8K58 - chains D and I of the 9 polymer chains in the assembly; structure by electron microscopy, 3.15 A resolution.

Chain D:
Name: DNA-directed RNA polymerase subunit beta'
Source organism: Escherichia coli (strain K12)
Notes: EC 2.7.7.6
Reference sequence: P0A8T7 (RPOC_ECOLI); numbering as in UniProt (aligned over 14-1376)
Sequence (1363 residues; each row starts with the number of its first residue):
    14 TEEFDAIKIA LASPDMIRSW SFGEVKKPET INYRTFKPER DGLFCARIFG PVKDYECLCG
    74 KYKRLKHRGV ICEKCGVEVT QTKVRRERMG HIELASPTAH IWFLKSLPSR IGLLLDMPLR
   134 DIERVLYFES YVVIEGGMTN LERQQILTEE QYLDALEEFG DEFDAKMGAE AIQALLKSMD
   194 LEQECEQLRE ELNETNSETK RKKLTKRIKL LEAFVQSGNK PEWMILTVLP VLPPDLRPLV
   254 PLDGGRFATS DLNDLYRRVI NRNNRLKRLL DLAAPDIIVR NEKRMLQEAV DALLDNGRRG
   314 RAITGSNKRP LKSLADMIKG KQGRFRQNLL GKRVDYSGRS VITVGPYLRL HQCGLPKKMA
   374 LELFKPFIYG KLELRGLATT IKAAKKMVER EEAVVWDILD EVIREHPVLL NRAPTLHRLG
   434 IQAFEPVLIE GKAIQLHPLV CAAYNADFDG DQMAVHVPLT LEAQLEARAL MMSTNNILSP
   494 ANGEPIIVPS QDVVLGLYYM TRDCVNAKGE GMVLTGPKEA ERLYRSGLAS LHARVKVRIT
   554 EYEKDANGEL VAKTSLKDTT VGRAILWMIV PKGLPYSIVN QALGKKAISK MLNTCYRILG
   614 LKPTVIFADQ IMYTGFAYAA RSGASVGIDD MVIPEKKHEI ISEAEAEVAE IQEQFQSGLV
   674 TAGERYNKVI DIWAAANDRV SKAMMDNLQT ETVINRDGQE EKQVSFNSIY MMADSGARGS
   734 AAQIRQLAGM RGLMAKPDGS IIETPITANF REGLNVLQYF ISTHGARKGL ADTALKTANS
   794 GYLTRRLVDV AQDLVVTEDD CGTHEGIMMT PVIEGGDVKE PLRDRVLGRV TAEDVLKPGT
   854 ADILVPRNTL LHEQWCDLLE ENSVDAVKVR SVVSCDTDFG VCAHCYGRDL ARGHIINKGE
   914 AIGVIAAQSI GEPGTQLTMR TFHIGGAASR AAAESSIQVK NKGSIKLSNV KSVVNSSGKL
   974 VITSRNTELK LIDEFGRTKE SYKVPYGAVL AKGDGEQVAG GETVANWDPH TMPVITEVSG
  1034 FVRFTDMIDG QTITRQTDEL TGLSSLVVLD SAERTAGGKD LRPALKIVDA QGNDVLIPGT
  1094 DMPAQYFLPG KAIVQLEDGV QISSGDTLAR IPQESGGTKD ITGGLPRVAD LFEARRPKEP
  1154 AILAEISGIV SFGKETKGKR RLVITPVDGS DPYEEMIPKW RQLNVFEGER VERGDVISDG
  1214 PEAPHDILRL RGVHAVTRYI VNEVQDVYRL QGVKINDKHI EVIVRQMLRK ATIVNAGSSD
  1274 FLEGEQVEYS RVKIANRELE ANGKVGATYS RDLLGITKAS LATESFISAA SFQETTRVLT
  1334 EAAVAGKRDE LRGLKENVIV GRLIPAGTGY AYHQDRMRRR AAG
Disordered / not traced: 933-943
Curated features (UniProtKB/Swiss-Prot):
  - binding site (Zn(2+)): Cys70, Cys72, Cys85, Cys88, Cys814, Cys888, Cys895, Cys898
  - binding site (Mg(2+)): Asp460, Asp462, Asp464
  - modified residue: Lys983 (N6-acetyllysine)
  - mutagenesis: Gln504 (Q504P: Resistant to antibiotics salinamide A and B), Asn690 (N690D: Resistant to antibiotics salinamide A and B), Met697 (M697V: Resistant to antibiotics salinamide A and B), Ala735 (A735T: Resistant to antibiotics salinamide A and B), Arg738 (R738C/H/P/S: Resistant to antibiotics salinamide A and B), Ala748 (A748E: Resistant to antibiotics salinamide A and B), Pro758 (P758S/T: Resistant to antibiotics salinamide A and B), Phe763 (F763C: Resistant to antibiotics salinamide A and B), Ser775 (S775A: Resistant to antibiotics salinamide A and B), Ala779 (A779T/V: Resistant to antibiotics salinamide A and B), Arg780 (R780C: Resistant to antibiotics salinamide A and B), Gly782 (G782A/C: Resistant to antibiotics salinamide A and B), 1 further mutagenesis entry in UniProt

Chain I:
Molecule: 29-nt DNA strand
Source organism: Escherichia coli (strain K12)
Sequence (29 nucleotides; each row starts with the number of its first residue):
     1 GGGCTATTTT TTTATGACGG CGAATACCC
Disordered / not traced: 7-13

How chain D and chain I interact:
Pairs across the interface (22):
  Glu42(D) - DC4(I)  phosphate contact
  Asn45(D) - DG3(I)  phosphate contact
  Tyr46(D) - DG3(I)  phosphate contact
  Tyr46(D) - DC4(I)  base contact
  Arg47(D) - DG2(I)  salt bridge to the phosphate
  Arg47(D) - DG3(I)  hydrogen bond to the base
  Leu120(D) - DA23(I)  sugar contact
  Asp267(D) - DA6(I)  base contact
  Arg271(D) - DA6(I)  hydrogen bond to the base
  Asn274(D) - DC4(I)  sugar contact
  Asn274(D) - DT5(I)  phosphate contact
  Arg275(D) - DA6(I)  salt bridge to the phosphate
  Arg278(D) - DT5(I)  salt bridge to the phosphate
  Arg278(D) - DA6(I)  salt bridge to the phosphate
  Met298(D) - DA6(I)  phosphate contact
  Asp1073(D) - DC29(I)  phosphate contact
  Arg1148(D) - DG20(I)  salt bridge to the phosphate
  Arg1148(D) - DC21(I)  salt bridge to the phosphate
  Thr1169(D) - DC29(I)  phosphate contact
  Lys1170(D) - DC29(I)  base contact
  Gly1171(D) - DC28(I)  base contact
  Gly1171(D) - DC29(I)  hydrogen bond to the sugar
Interface residues without a listed pair, chain D (20 interface residues in all): Arg270, Arg281, Glu1066, Lys1311
Interface residues without a listed pair, chain I (11 interface residues in all): DG22

Overview:
20 residues of chain D face 11 of chain I across their interface, with 3 hydrogen bonds and 6 salt bridges.
Polar contacts include Arg47(D)-DG3(I), Arg271(D)-DA6(I) and Gly1171(D)-DC29(I). From UniProt: 8 Zn2+-binding
residues, 3 Mg2+-binding residues and 13 mutagenesis sites on chain D.
Here chain D is DNA-directed RNA polymerase subunit beta' and chain I is a 29-nt DNA strand, both from
Escherichia coli (strain K12). Entry 8K58 (The cryo-EM map of close TIEA-TEC complex) was determined by
electron microscopy.
